6ITC - chains A and B of the 7 polymer chains in the assembly; structure by electron microscopy, 3.45 A resolution.

== Chain A ==
Molecule: Protein translocase subunit SecA
Source organism: Bacillus subtilis (strain 168)
UniProt: P28366 (SECA_BACSU); numbering as in UniProt (aligned over 1-780)
Chain sequence (780 residues; each row starts with the number of its first residue):
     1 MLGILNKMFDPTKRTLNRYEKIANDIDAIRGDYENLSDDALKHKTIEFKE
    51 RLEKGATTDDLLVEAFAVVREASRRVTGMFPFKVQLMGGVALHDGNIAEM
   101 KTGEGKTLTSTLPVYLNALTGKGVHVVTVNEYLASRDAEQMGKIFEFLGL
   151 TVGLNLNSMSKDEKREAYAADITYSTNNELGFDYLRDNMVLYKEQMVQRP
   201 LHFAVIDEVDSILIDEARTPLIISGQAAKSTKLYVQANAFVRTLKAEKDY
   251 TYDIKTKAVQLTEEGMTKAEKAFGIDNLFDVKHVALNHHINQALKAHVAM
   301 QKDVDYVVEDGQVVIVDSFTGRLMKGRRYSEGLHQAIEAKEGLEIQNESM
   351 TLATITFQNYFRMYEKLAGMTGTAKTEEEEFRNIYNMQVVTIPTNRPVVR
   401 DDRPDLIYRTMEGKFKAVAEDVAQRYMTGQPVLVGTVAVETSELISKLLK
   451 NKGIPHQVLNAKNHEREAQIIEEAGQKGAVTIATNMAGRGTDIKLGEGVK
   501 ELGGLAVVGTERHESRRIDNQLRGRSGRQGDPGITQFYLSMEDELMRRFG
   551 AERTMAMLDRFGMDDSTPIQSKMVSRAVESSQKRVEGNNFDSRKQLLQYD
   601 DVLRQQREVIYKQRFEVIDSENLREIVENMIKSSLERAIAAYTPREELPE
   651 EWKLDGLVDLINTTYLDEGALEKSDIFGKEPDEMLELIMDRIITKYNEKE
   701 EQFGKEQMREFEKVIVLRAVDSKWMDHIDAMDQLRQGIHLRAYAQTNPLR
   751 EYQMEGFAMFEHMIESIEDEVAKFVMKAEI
Disordered / not traced: 1-13, 779-780
UniProt features mapped onto this chain:
  - binding site (ATP): Met79, Phe80, Gln85, Gly103 to Thr107, Asp492
  - mutagenesis: Lys101 (K101N: Can restore growth of E.coli secA mutants), Lys106 (K106N: Loss of activity. Cannot complement E.coli secA mutants), Gly587 (G587C: Forms position 587-750 dimers upon oxidation in vitro; when associated with C-750. Does not form position 587-587 dimers (homodimers)), Asn588 (N588C: Forms position 588-588 dimers upon oxidation in vitro (homodimers)), Arg750 (R750C: Forms position 587-750 dimers upon oxidation in vitro; when associated with C-587. Also forms position 750-750 dimers (homodimers))

== Chain B ==
Molecule: Translocating peptide
Source organism: Escherichia coli
Chain sequence (59 residues; numbered 1 to 59; the number before each row is that of its first residue):
     1 MAKKTAIAIAVALAGFATVASYAQYEDGCSGELERQHTFAGGARSISGDG
    51 DSPHSYHSG
Disordered / not traced: 1, 36-50

== How chain A and chain B interact ==
Contacting residue pairs (24; chain A residue first):
  Asn157(A) with Tyr56(B)
  Phe182(A) with Tyr56(B), hydrophobic
  Thr219(A) with His54(B)
  Ile222(A) with His54(B); Tyr56(B)
  Ile223(A) with Tyr56(B)
  Ser224(A) with Ser55(B), hydrogen bond; Tyr56(B), hydrogen bond (backbone-backbone); His57(B); Ser58(B)
  Met324(A) with His54(B)
  Gly326(A) with Tyr56(B); His57(B), hydrogen bond (backbone-side chain)
  Arg327(A) with His54(B), hydrogen bond; Ser55(B); Tyr56(B)
  Arg328(A) with His54(B); Ser55(B), hydrogen bond (backbone-backbone); His57(B)
  Tyr329(A) with Ser52(B); Pro53(B)
  Ser330(A) with Pro53(B), hydrogen bond (side chain-backbone); His54(B)
  Gln745(A) with Arg35(B)
Other interface residues (no listed pair), chain A (20 interface residues in all): Arg186, Pro220, Lys295, Ile315, Glu331, Leu333, Ser349
The authors on this interface:
  - interface residues, chain A: Gly326(A), Gln745(A)

== Overview ==
Chain A and chain B form an interface of 20 and 8 residues respectively; the contacts include 6 hydrogen
bonds. Polar pairs include Ser224(A)-Ser55(B), Gly326(A)-His57(B) and Arg327(A)-His54(B). Curated annotation
(UniProt) lists 9 ATP-binding residues and 5 mutagenesis sites on chain A. From the paper: interface residues
Gly326(A) and Gln745(A).
Here chain A is Protein translocase subunit SecA (Bacillus subtilis (strain 168)) and chain B is Translocating
peptide (Escherichia coli). Entry 6ITC (Structure of a substrate engaged SecA-SecY protein translocation
machine) was determined by electron microscopy.
